4KHP - chains A and N of the 22 polymer chains in the assembly; structure by X-ray diffraction, 3.10 A resolution.

[Chain A]
Molecule: 16S Ribosomal RNA
From: Thermus thermophilus
Sequence (1506 nucleotides; each row starts with the number of its first residue):
     6 UGGAGAGUUU GAUCCUGGCU CAGGGUGAAC GCUGGCGGCG UGCCUAAGAC AUGCAAGUCG
    66 UGCGGGCCGC GGGAUUUUAC UCCGUGGUCA GCGGCGGACG GGUGAGUAAC GCGUGGGUGA
   126 CCUACCCGGA AGAGGGGGAC AACCCGGGGA AACUCGGGCU AAUCCCCCAU GUGGACCCGC
   186 CCCUUGGGGU GUGUCCAAAG GGCUUUGCCC GCUUCCGGAU GGGCCCGCGU CCCAUCAGCU
   246 AGUUGGUGGG GUAAUGGCCC ACCAAGGCGA CGACGGGUAG CCGGUCUGAG AGGAUGGCCG
   306 GCCACAGGGG CACUGAGACA CGGGCCCCAC UCCUACGGGA GGCAGCAGUU AGGAAUCUUC
   366 CGCAAUGGGC GCAAGCCUGA CGGAGCGACG CCGCUUGGAG GAAGAAGCCC UUCGGGGUGU
   426 AAACUCCUGA ACCCGGGACG AAACCCCCGA CGAGGGGACU GACGGUACCG GGGUAAUAGC
   486 GCCGGCCAAC UCCGUGCCAG CAGCCGCGGU AAUACGGAGG GCGCGAGCGU UACCCGGAUU
   546 CACUGGGCGU AAAGGGCGUG UAGGCGGCCU GGGGCGUCCC AUGUGAAAGA CCACGGCUCA
   606 ACCGUGGGGG AGCGUGGGAU ACGCUCAGGC UAGACGGUGG GAGAGGGUGG UGGAAUUCCC
   666 GGAGUAGCGG UGAAAUGCGC AGAUACCGGG AGGAACGCCG AUGGCGAAGG CAGCCACCUG
   726 GUCCACCCGU GACGCUGAGG CGCGAAAGCG UGGGGAGCAA ACCGGAUUAG AUACCCGGGU
   786 AGUCCACGCC CUAAACGAUG CGCGCUAGGU CUCUGGGUCU CCUGGGGGCC GAAGCUAACG
   846 CGUUAAGCGC GCCGCCUGGG GAGUACGGCC GCAAGGCUGA AACUCAAAGG AAUUGACGGG
   906 GGCCCGCACA AGCGGUGGAG CAUGUGGUUU AAUUCGAAGC AACGCGAAGA ACCUUACCAG
   966 GCCUUGACAU GCUAGGGAAC CCGGGUGAAA GCCUGGGGUG CCCCGCGAGG GGAGCCCUAG
  1026 CACAGGUGCU GCAUGGCCGU CGUCAGCUCG UGCCGUGAGG UGUUGGGUUA AGUCCCGCAA
  1086 CGAGCGCAAC CCCCGCCGUU AGUUGCCAGC GGUUCGGCCG GGCACUCUAA CGGGACUGCC
  1146 CGCGAAAGCG GGAGGAAGGA GGGGACGACG UCUGGUCAGC AUGGCCCUUA CGGCCUGGGC
  1206 GACACACGUG CUACAAUGCC CACUACAAAG CGAUGCCACC CGGCAACGGG GAGCUAAUCG
  1266 CAAAAAGGUG GGCCCAGUUC GGAUUGGGGU CUGCAACCCG ACCCCAUGAA GCCGGAAUCG
  1326 CUAGUAAUCG CGGAUCAGCC AUGCCGCGGU GAAUACGUUC CCGGGCCUUG UACACACCGC
  1386 CCGUCACGCC AUGGGAGCGG GCUCUACCCG AAGUCGCCGG GAGCCUACGG GCAGGCGCCG
  1446 AGGGUAGGGC CCGUGACUGG GGCGAAGUCG UAACAAGGUA GCUGUACCGG AAGGUGCGGC
  1506 UGGAUC
Sequence notes: conflict A79 (G131378 in 55771382)
Ion coordination: Mg2+ site 1: U13, G23; Mg2+ site 2 near G22 (its only coordinating residue here); Mg2+ site 3: G62, U63; Mg2+ site 4 near G107 (its only coordinating residue here); Mg2+ site 5: A110, G111, G285; Mg2+ site 6 near G141 (its only coordinating residue here); Mg2+ site 7: C169, C170; Mg2+ site 8: U177, G178; Mg2+ site 9 near A202 (its only coordinating residue here); Mg2+ site 10: G295, G542; Mg2+ site 11 near A311 (its only coordinating residue here); Mg2+ site 12 near C324 (its only coordinating residue here); 44 more Mg2+ sites not listed
Residues lining bound ligands:
  - paromomycin (PAR), molecule 1: G32, G47, C48, C49, A51, A52, G53, A54, G107, U108, G109, A349, C351, A352, U354, U355, A356, G357, U361, C362
  - paromomycin (PAR), molecule 2: A113, A114, C115, G116, C117, G232, C233, G234, U235, C236, C237, C238, G277, A278
  - paromomycin (PAR), molecule 3: G551, G552, C553, G554, G559, G805, G852, C853, C855, C858
  - paromomycin (PAR), molecule 4: G594, A595, C596, C597, A598, A606, C607, C608, G609, U610
  - paromomycin (PAR), molecule 5: U653, G654, G655, U656, G657, G698, A699, A700, C701, C790
  - paromomycin (PAR), molecule 6: G1044, U1045, U1048, C1049, A1165, C1171, G1172
  - paromomycin (PAR), molecule 7: G1388, U1389, C1390, A1391, C1392, G1467, C1468, G1469, A1470, A1471, G1472, U1473
  - Pactamycin (PCY): U676, G677, A678, A771, U772, U773, C779, C780

[Chain N]
Protein: 30S Ribosomal protein S14
From: Thermus thermophilus
UniProt: Q5SHQ1 (RS14Z_THET8); residue numbers follow UniProt; this construct covers 2-61
Amino-acid sequence (60 residues; numbered 2 to 61; the number before each row is that of its first residue):
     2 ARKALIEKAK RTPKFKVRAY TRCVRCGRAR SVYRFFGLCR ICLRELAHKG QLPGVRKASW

[How chain A and chain N interact]
Residue-residue contacts (73; chain A residue first):
  G951(A) with Arg41(N), hydrogen bond to the phosphate
  A952(A) with Arg29(N), salt bridge to the phosphate; Arg31(N), hydrogen bond to the sugar; Ser32(N), hydrogen bond to the phosphate; Arg41(N), salt bridge to the phosphate
  A953(A) with Ser32(N), sugar contact; Tyr34(N), hydrogen bond to the base
  G954(A) with Arg31(N), phosphate contact; Ser32(N), hydrogen bond to the phosphate
  A955(A) with Arg31(N), salt bridge to the phosphate
  C957(A) with Val18(N), hydrogen bond to the base; Arg19(N), hydrogen bond to the base
  C958(A) with Val18(N), base contact; Arg19(N), hydrogen bond to the sugar; Ala20(N), base contact; Tyr21(N), sugar contact
  U959(A) with Lys9(N), salt bridge to the phosphate; Tyr21(N), sugar contact; Ala30(N), phosphate contact
  U960(A) with Leu6(N), phosphate contact; Arg23(N), salt bridge to the phosphate
  A961(A) with Leu6(N), phosphate contact
  A972(A) with Ala5(N), base contact; Glu8(N), sugar contact
  C973(A) with Glu8(N), sugar contact
  A994(A) with Lys15(N), hydrogen bond to the phosphate
  A995(A) with Lys15(N), salt bridge to the phosphate
  G1030(A) with Lys4(N), phosphate contact
  G1031(A) with Ala2(N), hydrogen bond to the phosphate; Arg3(N), salt bridge to the phosphate; Lys4(N), hydrogen bond to the phosphate
  U1032(A) with Ala2(N), sugar contact; Arg3(N), salt bridge to the phosphate
  C1042(A) with Arg45(N), hydrogen bond to the phosphate
  C1043(A) with Arg45(N), salt bridge to the phosphate
  C1097(A) with Ser60(N), hydrogen bond to the sugar
  C1098(A) with Ser60(N), sugar contact; Trp61(N), sugar contact
  G1168(A) with Trp61(N), base contact
  G1169(A) with Ser60(N), hydrogen bond to the base; Trp61(N), sugar contact
  A1170(A) with Lys58(N), hydrogen bond to the phosphate; Ser60(N), hydrogen bond to the sugar
  C1171(A) with Lys58(N), salt bridge to the phosphate
  G1184(A) with Cys27(N), hydrogen bond to the sugar; Arg29(N), hydrogen bond to the sugar; Ile42(N), base contact; Cys43(N), base contact; Glu46(N), hydrogen bond to the base
  C1185(A) with Arg3(N), salt bridge to the phosphate; Cys27(N), sugar contact
  A1186(A) with Arg3(N), salt bridge to the phosphate
  G1198(A) with Ala2(N), phosphate contact; Ala5(N), sugar contact
  C1199(A) with Ala5(N), phosphate contact
  C1200(A) with Lys9(N), salt bridge to the phosphate
  U1201(A) with Arg19(N), salt bridge to the phosphate
  U1239(A) with Lys17(N), base contact
  G1298(A) with Lys17(N), salt bridge to the phosphate; Val18(N), phosphate contact
  C1299(A) with Phe16(N), stacking on the base; Lys17(N), hydrogen bond to the phosphate; Val18(N), phosphate contact
  A1339(A) with Tyr34(N), sugar contact
  U1340(A) with Val33(N), sugar contact; Tyr34(N), phosphate contact; Arg35(N), salt bridge to the phosphate
  C1341(A) with Thr22(N), hydrogen bond to the phosphate; Val33(N), phosphate contact; Arg35(N), salt bridge to the phosphate
  A1342(A) with Val18(N), base contact
  G1351(A) with Trp61(N), phosphate contact
  C1352(A) with Trp61(N), hydrogen bond to the phosphate
Interface residues without a listed pair, chain A (44 interface residues in all): C1096, G1202, A1300
Interface residues without a listed pair, chain N (36 interface residues in all): Arg12, Gly28, Phe36, Arg57

[Summary]
The interface between chain A and chain N involves 44 residues on one side and 36 on the other; the contacts
include 22 hydrogen bonds, 17 salt bridges and 1 aromatic stacking contact. Among the polar pairs are
A953(A)-Tyr34(N), C957(A)-Val18(N) and C957(A)-Arg19(N).
Here chain A is 16S Ribosomal RNA and chain N is 30S Ribosomal protein S14, both from Thermus thermophilus.
Entry 4KHP (Structure of the Thermus thermophilus 30S ribosomal subunit in complex with de-6-MSA-pactamycin)
was determined by X-ray diffraction.
